Entry 8QZ0 (electron microscopy, 3.80 A resolution); this record covers chains J and M of the 22 polymer chains in the assembly.

# Chain J
Molecule: 118-nt DNA strand
Sequence (118 nucleotides; each row starts with the number of its first residue; numbers below 1 keep their minus sign (DG-42 is residue -42)):
   -42 GACTAGGGAG TAATCCCCTT GGCGGTTAAA ACGCGGGGGA CAGCGCGTAC GTGCGTTTAA
    18 GCGGTGCTAG AGCTGTCTAC GACCAATTGA GCGGCCTCGG CACCGGGATT CTCCAGGG
Unresolved in the structure: -42 to -38

# Chain M
Protein: Helicase SWR1
Organism: Saccharomyces cerevisiae S288C
UniProt: Q05471 (SWR1_YEAST); residue numbers follow UniProt; this construct covers 1-1514
Sequence (1514 residues; numbered 1 to 1514; the number before each row is that of its first residue):
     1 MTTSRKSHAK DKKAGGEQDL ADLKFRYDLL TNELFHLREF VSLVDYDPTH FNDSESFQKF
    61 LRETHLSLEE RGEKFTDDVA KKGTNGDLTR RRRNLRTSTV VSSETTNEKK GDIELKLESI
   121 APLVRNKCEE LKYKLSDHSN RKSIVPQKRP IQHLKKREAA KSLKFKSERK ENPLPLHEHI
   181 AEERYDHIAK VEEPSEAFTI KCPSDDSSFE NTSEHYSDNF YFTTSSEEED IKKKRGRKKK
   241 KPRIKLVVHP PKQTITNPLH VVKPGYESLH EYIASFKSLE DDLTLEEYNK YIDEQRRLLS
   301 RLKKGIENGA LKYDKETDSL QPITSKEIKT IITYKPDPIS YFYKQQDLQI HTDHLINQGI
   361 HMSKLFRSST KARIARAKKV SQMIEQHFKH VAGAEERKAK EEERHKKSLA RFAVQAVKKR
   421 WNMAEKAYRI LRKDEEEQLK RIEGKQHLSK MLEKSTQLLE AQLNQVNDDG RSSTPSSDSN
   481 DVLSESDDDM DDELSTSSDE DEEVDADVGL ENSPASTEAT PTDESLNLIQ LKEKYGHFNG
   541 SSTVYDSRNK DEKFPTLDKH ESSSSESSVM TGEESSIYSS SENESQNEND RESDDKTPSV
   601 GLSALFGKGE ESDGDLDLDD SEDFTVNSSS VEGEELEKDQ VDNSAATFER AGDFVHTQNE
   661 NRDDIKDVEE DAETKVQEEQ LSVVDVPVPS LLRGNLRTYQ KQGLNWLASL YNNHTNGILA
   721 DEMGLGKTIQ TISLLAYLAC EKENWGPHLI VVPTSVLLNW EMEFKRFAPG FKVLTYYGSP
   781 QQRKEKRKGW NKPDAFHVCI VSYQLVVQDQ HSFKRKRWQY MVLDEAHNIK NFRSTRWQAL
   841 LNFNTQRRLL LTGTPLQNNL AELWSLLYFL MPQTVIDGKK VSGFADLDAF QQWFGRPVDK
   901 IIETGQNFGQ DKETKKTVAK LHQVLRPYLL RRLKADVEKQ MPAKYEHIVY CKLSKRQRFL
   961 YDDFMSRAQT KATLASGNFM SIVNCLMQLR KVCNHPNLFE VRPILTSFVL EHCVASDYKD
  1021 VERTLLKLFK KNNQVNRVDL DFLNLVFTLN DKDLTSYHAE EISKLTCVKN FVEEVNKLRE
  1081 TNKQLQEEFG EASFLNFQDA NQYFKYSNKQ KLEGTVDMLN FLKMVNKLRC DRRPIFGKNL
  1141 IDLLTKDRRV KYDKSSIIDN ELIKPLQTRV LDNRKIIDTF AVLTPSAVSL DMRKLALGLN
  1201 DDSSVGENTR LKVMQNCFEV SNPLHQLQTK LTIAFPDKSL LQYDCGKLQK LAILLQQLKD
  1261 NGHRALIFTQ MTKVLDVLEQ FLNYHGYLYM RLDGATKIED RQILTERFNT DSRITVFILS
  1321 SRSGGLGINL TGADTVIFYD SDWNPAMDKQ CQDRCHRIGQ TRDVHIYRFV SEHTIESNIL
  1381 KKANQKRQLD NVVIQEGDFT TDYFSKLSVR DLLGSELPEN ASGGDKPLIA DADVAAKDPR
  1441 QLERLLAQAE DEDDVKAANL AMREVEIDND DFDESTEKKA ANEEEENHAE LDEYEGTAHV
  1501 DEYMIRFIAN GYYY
Unresolved in the structure: 1-605, 1400-1514
UniProt features mapped onto this chain:
  - motif: Asp824 to His827 (DEAH box)
  - binding site (ATP): Asp721 to Thr728
Bound ions: Mg2+ near Thr852 (its only coordinating residue here)
Small-molecule neighbours:
  - ADP (adenosine-5'-diphosphate): Arg697, Gln700, Asp721, Glu722, Met723, Gly724, Leu725, Gly726, Lys727, Thr728, Ile729, Glu763, Asp824, Glu825, Asn1329, Arg1357, Ile1358
  - beryllium trifluoride (BEF): Asp721, Glu722, Met723, Lys727, Glu825, Thr852, Gly853

# How chain J and chain M interact
Residue-residue contacts (37; chain J residue first):
  DT-29(J) - Arg896(M)  phosphate contact
  DC-28(J) - Arg896(M)  salt bridge to the phosphate
  DC-26(J) - Phe832(M)  phosphate contact
  DC-25(J) - Glu637(M)  phosphate contact
  DT-23(J) - Ile982(M)  base contact
  DG-22(J) - Met980(M)  sugar contact
  DG-22(J) - Ile982(M)  base contact
  DG-22(J) - Val983(M)  base contact
  DG-21(J) - Leu986(M)  phosphate contact
  DC-20(J) - Leu986(M)  sugar contact
  DG-19(J) - Met1271(M)  phosphate contact
  DG-19(J) - Thr1272(M)  hydrogen bond to the phosphate
  DG-19(J) - Ser1320(M)  phosphate contact
  DG-19(J) - Arg1322(M)  sugar contact
  DG-18(J) - Asp1293(M)  phosphate contact
  DG-18(J) - Gly1294(M)  hydrogen bond to the phosphate
  DG-18(J) - Ser1320(M)  hydrogen bond to the phosphate
  DG-18(J) - Arg1322(M)  sugar contact
  DG-18(J) - Ser1323(M)  hydrogen bond to the phosphate
  DT-17(J) - Thr754(M)  hydrogen bond to the phosphate
  DT-17(J) - Gln804(M)  hydrogen bond to the phosphate
  DT-17(J) - Gly1294(M)  phosphate contact
  DT-17(J) - Arg1301(M)  salt bridge to the phosphate
  DT-16(J) - Thr754(M)  phosphate contact
  DT-16(J) - Gln804(M)  hydrogen bond to the phosphate
  DT-16(J) - Leu805(M)  phosphate contact
  DA-15(J) - Ser779(M)  hydrogen bond to the phosphate
  DA-15(J) - Pro780(M)  phosphate contact
  DA59(J) - His811(M)  base contact
  DC60(J) - His811(M)  hydrogen bond to the sugar
  DC61(J) - Arg787(M)  hydrogen bond to the phosphate
  DG62(J) - Arg787(M)  salt bridge to the phosphate
  DG62(J) - Trp790(M)  sugar contact
  DG62(J) - Asn791(M)  hydrogen bond to the sugar
  DG63(J) - Lys788(M)  phosphate contact
  DG63(J) - Asn791(M)  phosphate contact
  DG63(J) - Lys792(M)  hydrogen bond to the phosphate
Also at the interface, not in a pair above, chain M (34 interface residues in all): Lys784, Ser802, Gln808, Arg815, Arg833, Gln1270, Ala1295, Lys1297

# Overview
18 residues of chain J face 34 of chain M across their interface, with 12 hydrogen bonds and 3 salt bridges.
Polar contacts include DC60(J)-His811(M), DG62(J)-Asn791(M) and DG-19(J)-Thr1272(M). Chain M binds ADP and
beryllium trifluoride. Curated annotation (UniProt) lists 8 ATP-binding residues on chain M.
Chain J is a 118-nt DNA strand and chain M is Helicase SWR1 (Saccharomyces cerevisiae S288C); the structure,
SWR1-hexasome-dimer complex, was determined by electron microscopy, deposited together with 8QYV and 9FBW.
